PDB entry 1EFU | X-ray diffraction, 2.50 A resolution | chains C and D of the 4 polymer chains in the assembly

# Chain C
Name: Elongation factor tu
From: Escherichia coli
Reference sequence: P0A6N1 (EFTU_ECOLI); residue numbers follow UniProt; this construct covers 9-393
Amino-acid sequence (385 residues; each row starts with the number of its first residue):
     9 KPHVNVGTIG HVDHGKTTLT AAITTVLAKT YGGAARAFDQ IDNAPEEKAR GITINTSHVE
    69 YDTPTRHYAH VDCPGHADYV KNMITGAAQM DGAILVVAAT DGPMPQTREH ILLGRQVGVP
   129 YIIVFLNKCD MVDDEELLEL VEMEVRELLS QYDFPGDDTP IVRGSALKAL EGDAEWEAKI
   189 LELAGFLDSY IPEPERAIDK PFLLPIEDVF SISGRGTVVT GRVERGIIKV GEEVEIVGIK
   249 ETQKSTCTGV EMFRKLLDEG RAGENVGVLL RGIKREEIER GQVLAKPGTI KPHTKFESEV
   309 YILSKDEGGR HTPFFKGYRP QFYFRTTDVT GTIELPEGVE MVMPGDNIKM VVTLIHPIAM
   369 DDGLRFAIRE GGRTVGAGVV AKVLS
Disordered / not traced: 43-63

# Chain D
Name: Elongation factor ts
From: Escherichia coli
Reference sequence: P0A6P1 (EFTS_ECOLI); residue numbers follow UniProt; this construct covers 1-282
Amino-acid sequence (282 residues; each row starts with the number of its first residue):
     1 AEITASLVKE LRERTGAGMM DCKKALTEAN GDIELAIENM RKSGAIKAAK KAGNVAADGV
    61 IKTKIDGNYG IILEVNCQTD FVAKDAGFQA FADKVLDAAV AGKITDVEVL KAQFEEERVA
   121 LVAKIGENIN IRRVAALEGD VLGSYQHGAR IGVLVAAKGA DEELVKHIAM HVAASKPEFI
   181 KPEDVSAEVV EKEYQVQLDI AMQSGKPKEI AEKMVEGRMK KFTGEVSLTG QPFVMEPSKT
   241 VGQLLKEHNA EVTGFIRFEV GEGIEKVETD FAAEVAAMSK QS
Curated features (UniProtKB/Swiss-Prot):
  - mutagenesis: K24 (K24A: No change in binding to EF-Tu and in promoting GDP exchange)

# Interface between chain C and chain D
Pairs across the interface (90; chain C residue first):
  I17(C) with F81(D), hydrophobic
  H19(C) with I125(D), hydrogen bond (side chain-backbone); G126(D), hydrogen bond (side chain-backbone)
  V20(C) with Q78(D); T79(D)
  D21(C) with K51(D), salt bridge; G126(D)
  T25(C) with F271(D); E274(D), hydrogen bond; V275(D); M278(D)
  T26(C) with M278(D), hydrogen bond
  T28(C) with F271(D); V275(D)
  A29(C) with V275(D); M278(D), hydrophobic; S279(D)
  T32(C) with S279(D), hydrogen bond
  T33(C) with S279(D); Q281(D); S282(D)
  K37(C) with S282(D), hydrogen bond (side chain-backbone)
  S65(C) with D270(D), hydrogen bond; F271(D), hydrogen bond (side chain-backbone); A272(D), hydrogen bond (side chain-backbone)
  H66(C) with A272(D)
  V67(C) with F271(D), hydrophobic; V275(D), hydrophobic
  H78(C) with F271(D)
  D80(C) with F271(D)
  C81(C) with F81(D)
  P82(C) with F81(D)
  G83(C) with D80(D); F81(D)
  H84(C) with D80(D), hydrogen bond (backbone-side chain); F81(D); K84(D)
  A85(C) with D80(D), hydrogen bond (backbone-side chain)
  T108(C) with M19(D); M20(D), hydrogen bond (backbone-backbone)
  D109(C) with R12(D), hydrogen bond (backbone-side chain); G18(D); M19(D), hydrogen bond (backbone-backbone)
  G110(C) with R12(D)
  P111(C) with R12(D), hydrogen bond (backbone-side chain)
  M112(C) with K124(D); I125(D)
  P113(C) with D85(D); K124(D)
  Q114(C) with V82(D); D85(D); I125(D), hydrogen bond (side chain-backbone)
  E117(C) with F81(D); K84(D); D85(D)
  H118(C) with F81(D)
  L121(C) with F81(D), hydrophobic
  M139(C) with M20(D)
  V140(C) with M20(D), hydrophobic
  D141(C) with M20(D); K23(D), salt bridge; K24(D), salt bridge
  E144(C) with A5(D)
  L145(C) with V8(D), hydrophobic; M20(D), hydrophobic
  L148(C) with A5(D); K9(D); M19(D), hydrophobic
  V149(C) with M19(D), hydrophobic
  E152(C) with R12(D), salt bridge; M19(D)
  L175(C) with Q281(D)
  L178(C) with M278(D); Q281(D); S282(D), hydrogen bond (backbone-backbone)
  E179(C) with Q281(D)
  G180(C) with S282(D)
  F323(C) with M170(D), hydrophobic; V234(D); M235(D), hydrophobic
  K324(C) with M235(D)
  E348(C) with K166(D), salt bridge; M170(D)
  M349(C) with Y145(D); H147(D); M170(D)
  M351(C) with H147(D); A173(D); A174(D), hydrophobic
  D354(C) with H147(D), salt bridge
Other interface residues (no listed pair), chain C (56 interface residues in all): T16, V79, A107, L120, D142, E185, P321
Other interface residues (no listed pair), chain D (41 interface residues in all): D21, E127, I151, H167

# In short
The interface between chain C and chain D involves 56 residues on one side and 41 on the other, with 17
hydrogen bonds and 6 salt bridges. Among the polar pairs are D21(C)-K51(D), D141(C)-K23(D) and D141(C)-K24(D).
UniProt lists one mutagenesis site on chain D.
Chain C is Elongation factor tu and chain D is Elongation factor ts, both from Escherichia coli; the
structure, Elongation factor complex ef-tu/ef-ts from escherichia coli, was determined by X-ray diffraction.
